PDB entry 5I1P | X-ray diffraction, 1.40 A resolution | chains C and G of the 8 polymer chains in the assembly

# Chain C
Protein: Villin-1
UniProt: P02640 (VILI_CHICK); residues 1-35 here correspond to UniProt positions 792-826 (UniProt number = residue number + 791)
Sequence (35 residues; numbered 1 to 35; the number before each row is that of its first residue):
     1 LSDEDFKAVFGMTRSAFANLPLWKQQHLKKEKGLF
Disordered / not traced: 35
Differences from the reference sequence: engineered mutation H27 (Asn818 in P02640)
Modified residues: K30 ((3S)-3,7-diaminoheptanoic acid; B3K)
Curated features (UniProtKB/Swiss-Prot):
  - region: K29, E31, K32 (Absolutely required for activity)

# Chain G
Protein: D-Villin headpiece subdomain
Sequence (35 residues; numbered 1 to 35; the number before each row is that of its first residue):
     1 LSDEDFKAVFGMTRSAFANLPLWKQQHLKKEKGLF
Modified residues: L1, L20, L22, L28, L34 (D-leucine; DLE); S2, S15 (D-serine; DSN); D3, D5 (D-aspartic acid; DAS); E4, E31 (D-glutamic acid; DGL); F6, F10, F17, F35 (D-phenylalanine; DPN); K7, K24, K29, K30, K32 (D-lysine; DLY); A8, A16, A18 (D-alanine; DAL); V9 (D-valine; DVA); M12 (D-methionine; MED); T13 (D-threonine; DTH); R14 (D-arginine; DAR); N19 (D-asparagine; DSG); P21 (D-proline; DPR); W23 (D-tryptophan; DTR); Q25, Q26 (D-glutamine; DGN); H27 (D-histidine; DHI)

# How chain C and chain G interact
Pairs across the interface - 9 pairs, chain C then chain G:
  R14(C) - A18(G)  hydrogen bond (side chain-backbone)
  R14(C) - N19(G)
  S15(C) - A18(G)
  S15(C) - Q25(G)
  A18(C) - R14(G)
  A18(C) - S15(G)
  A18(C) - A18(G)
  N19(C) - R14(G)
  Q25(C) - S15(G)
Interface residues without a listed pair, chain C (6 interface residues in all): L22

# In short
6 residues of chain C face 5 of chain G across their interface; the contacts include 1 hydrogen bond. Its one
hydrogen-bonded contact is R14(C)-A18(G).
Chain C is Villin-1 and chain G is D-Villin headpiece subdomain; the structure, Villin headpiece subdomain
with a Lys30 to beta-3-homolysine substitution, was determined by X-ray diffraction (same publication as 5I1N,
5I1O and 5I1S).
